3G2J - chain A; structure by X-ray diffraction, 2.14 A resolution.

== Chain A ==
Protein: Glycogen phosphorylase, muscle form
Organism: Oryctolagus cuniculus
Notes: EC 2.4.1.1
UniProtKB: P00489 (PYGM_RABIT); residues 1-842 here correspond to UniProt positions 2-843 (UniProt number = residue number + 1)
Chain sequence (842 residues; each row starts with the number of its first residue):
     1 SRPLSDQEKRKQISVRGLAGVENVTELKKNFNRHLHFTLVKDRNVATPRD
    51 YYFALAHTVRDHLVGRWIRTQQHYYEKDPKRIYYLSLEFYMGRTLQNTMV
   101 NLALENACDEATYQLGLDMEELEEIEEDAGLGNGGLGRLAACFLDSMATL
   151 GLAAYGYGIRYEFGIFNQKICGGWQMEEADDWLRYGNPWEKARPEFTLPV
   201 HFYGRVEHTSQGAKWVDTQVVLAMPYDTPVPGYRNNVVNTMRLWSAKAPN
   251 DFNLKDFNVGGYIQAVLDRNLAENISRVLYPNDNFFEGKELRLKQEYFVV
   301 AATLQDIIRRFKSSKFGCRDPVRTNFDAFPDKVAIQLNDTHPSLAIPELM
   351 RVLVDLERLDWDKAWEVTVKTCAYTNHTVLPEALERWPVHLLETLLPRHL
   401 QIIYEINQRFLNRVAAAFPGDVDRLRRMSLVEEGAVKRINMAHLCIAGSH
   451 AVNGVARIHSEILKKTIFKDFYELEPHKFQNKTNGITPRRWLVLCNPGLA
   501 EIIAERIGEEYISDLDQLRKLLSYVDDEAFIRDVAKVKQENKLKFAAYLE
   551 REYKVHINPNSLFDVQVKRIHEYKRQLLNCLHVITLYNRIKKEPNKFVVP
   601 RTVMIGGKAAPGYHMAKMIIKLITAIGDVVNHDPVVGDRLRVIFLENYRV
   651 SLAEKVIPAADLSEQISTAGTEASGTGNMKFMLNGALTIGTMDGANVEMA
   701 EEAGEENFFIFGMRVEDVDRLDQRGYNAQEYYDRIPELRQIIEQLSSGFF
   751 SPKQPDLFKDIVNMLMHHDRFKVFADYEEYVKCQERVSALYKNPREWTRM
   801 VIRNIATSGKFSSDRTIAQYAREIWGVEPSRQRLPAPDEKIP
Not modelled in the structure: 1-11, 255-260, 315-323, 837-842
Modified residues: Lys-680 ((2S)-2-amino-6-[[3-hydroxy-2-methyl-5-(phosphonooxymethyl)pyridin-4-yl]methylideneamino]hexanoic acid; LLP)
Small-molecule neighbours: N-(hydroxyacetyl)-beta-D-glucopyranosylamine (9GP): Gly-135, Leu-136, Leu-139, Asp-283, Asn-284, Asp-339, His-377, Thr-378, Val-455, Asn-484, Tyr-573, Glu-672, Ala-673, Ser-674, Gly-675, Thr-676
Curated features (UniProtKB/Swiss-Prot):
  - binding site (AMP): Asp-42, Tyr-75, Arg-309 to Cys-318
  - site: Cys-108 (Involved in the association of subunits), Cys-142 (Involved in the association of subunits), Tyr-155 (Can be labeled by an AMP analog)
  - modified residue: Ser-1 (N-acetylserine), Ser-14 (Phosphoserine), Tyr-203 (Phosphotyrosine), Tyr-226 (Phosphotyrosine), Ser-429 (Phosphoserine), Tyr-472 (Phosphotyrosine), Ser-513 (Phosphoserine), Lys-680 (N6-(pyridoxal phosphate)lysine), Ser-746 (Phosphoserine), Ser-747 (Phosphoserine)

== Overview ==
Chain A binds N-(hydroxyacetyl)-beta-D-glucopyranosylamine. Curated annotation (UniProt) lists 12 AMP-binding
residues.
Chain A is Glycogen phosphorylase, muscle form (Oryctolagus cuniculus); the structure, Crystal structure of
1-(beta-D-glucopyranosyl)-4-substituted-1,2,3-triazoles in complex with glycogen phosphorylase, was determined
by X-ray diffraction, deposited together with 3G2H, 3G2I, 3G2K, 3G2L and 3G2N.
